8ZEH - chains b and c of the 25 polymer chains in the assembly; structure by electron microscopy, 2.78 A resolution.

Chain b:
Name: Photosystem I P700 chlorophyll a apoprotein A2
Organism: Thalassiosira pseudonana CCMP1335
Notes: EC 1.97.1.12
UniProt: A0T0M9 (PSAB_THAPS); residues 2-733 here = UniProt positions 2-733
Amino-acid sequence (732 residues; each row starts with the number of its first residue):
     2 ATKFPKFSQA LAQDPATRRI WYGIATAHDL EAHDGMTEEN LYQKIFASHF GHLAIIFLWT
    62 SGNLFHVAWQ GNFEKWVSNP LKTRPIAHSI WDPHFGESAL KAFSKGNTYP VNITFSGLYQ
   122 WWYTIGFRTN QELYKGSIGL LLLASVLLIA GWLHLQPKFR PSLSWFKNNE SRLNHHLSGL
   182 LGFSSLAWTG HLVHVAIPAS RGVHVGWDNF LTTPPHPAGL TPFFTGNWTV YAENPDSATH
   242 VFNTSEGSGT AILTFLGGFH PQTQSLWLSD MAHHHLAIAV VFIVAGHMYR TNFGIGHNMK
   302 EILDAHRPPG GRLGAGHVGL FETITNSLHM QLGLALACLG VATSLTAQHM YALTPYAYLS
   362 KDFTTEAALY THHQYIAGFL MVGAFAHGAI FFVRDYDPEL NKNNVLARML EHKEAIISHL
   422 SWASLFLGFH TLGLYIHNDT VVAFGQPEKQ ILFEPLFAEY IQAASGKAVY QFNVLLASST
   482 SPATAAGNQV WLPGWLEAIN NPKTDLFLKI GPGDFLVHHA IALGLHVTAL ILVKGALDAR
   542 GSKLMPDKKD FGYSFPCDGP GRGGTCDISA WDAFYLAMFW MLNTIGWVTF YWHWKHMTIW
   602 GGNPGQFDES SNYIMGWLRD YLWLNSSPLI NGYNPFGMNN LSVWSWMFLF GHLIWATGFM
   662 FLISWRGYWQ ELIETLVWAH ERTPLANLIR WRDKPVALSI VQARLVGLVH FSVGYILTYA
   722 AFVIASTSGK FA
UniProt features mapped onto this chain:
  - binding site ([4Fe-4S] cluster): C558, C567
  - binding site (chlorophyll a): H653, M661, Y669
  - binding site (phylloquinone): W670
Bound ions: chlorophyll a Mg (32 sites), coordinated by H29, H50, H53, H67, H89, D93, H95, H155, H176, H177, H192, H195, H274, H275, H276, H288 and 16 more; 4Fe-4S cluster Fe near C558 (its only coordinating residue here)
Small-molecule neighbours:
  - Fucoxanthin (A86; (3S,3'S,5R,5'R,6S,6'R,8'R)-3,5'-dihydroxy-8-oxo-6',7'-didehydro-5,5',6,6',7,8-hexahydro-5,6-epoxy-beta,beta-caroten-3'- yl acetate): T226, G227, N228, V285
  - beta-carotene (BCR), molecule 1: G52, I56, L149
  - beta-carotene (BCR), molecule 2: L54, I57, F58, W60, G180, L181, F184, S185
  - beta-carotene (BCR), molecule 3: L187, L221, F224, F225, V281, I284, V285, H288
  - beta-carotene (BCR), molecule 4: M331, G334, L335, A338, V342, M382, A385, F386, G389, F393, A537
  - beta-carotene (BCR), molecule 5: F386, L407, M410, V534, L538
  - beta-carotene (BCR), molecule 6: W647, M648, F651, W670, L677
  - beta-carotene (BCR), molecule 7: T684, P685, L686
  - chlorophyll a (CLA), molecule 1: F5, F8, I25, A28, H29, L31, H34, S49, H53, I56
  - chlorophyll a (CLA), molecule 2: T18, I21, W22, I674, L677, V678, H681, I690, R691, W692, R693, D694, P696, V697
  - chlorophyll a (CLA), molecule 3: W22, F651, L654, I655, T658, M661, F662, L699, V707, V710, H711, V714
  - chlorophyll a (CLA), molecule 4: I25, A26, T27, A28, H29, D30, H330, L333, L337, F380, L381, V383, G384, A387, H388, I391, R395, Y554, W572, F575, V710, V714
  - chlorophyll a (CLA), molecule 5: H29, L31, Y43, I46, S49, H50, H53, L54, I57, F167, R173, H177, L181, L329, Q332, L333, A336, L337, L340
  - chlorophyll a (CLA), molecule 6: H29, H53, I56, I57, W60, F380, L381
  - chlorophyll a (CLA), molecule 7: F47, H50, F51, L54, W166, F167, N169, S172, R173, H176, H177, G180, L181, L182, F283, L340, A343, L346
  - chlorophyll a (CLA), molecule 8: F47, F51, V147, I150, A151, L154, H155, K159, F160, P162, W166
  - chlorophyll a (CLA), molecule 9: I56, L59, W60, S62, G63, F66, H67, W70, Q71, H89, S90, W92, L142
  - chlorophyll a (CLA), molecule 10: W60, T61, S117, G118, L119, W122, S185, A343, T344, T347, M351, Y357, L370, H373, H374, I377, L381
  - chlorophyll a (CLA), molecule 11: W60, N64, H67, V68, A88, H89, N113, I114, T115, F116, S117, L119, V644, W645, M648
  - chlorophyll a (CLA), molecule 12: W60, N64, F116, S117, L119, A369, L370, T372, H373, Y376, I377, F380, W645, I717, Y720, A721, V724, I725
  - chlorophyll a (CLA), molecule 13: T61, L65, W122, W123, L141, W208, F211, L212
  - chlorophyll a (CLA), molecule 14: H89, S90, I91, W92, D93, P94, H95, F96, F104, N113, S643, V644, W647
  - chlorophyll a (CLA), molecule 15: W122, T125, I126, L181, L182, S185, S186, W189, M272, H275, H276, I279, L346, T347, H350, M351, P356, Y357
  - chlorophyll a (CLA), molecule 16: I126, G127, F128, E133, G137, G140, L143, V147, S185, A188, W189, G191, H192, H195, V196, V206, G207, W208, F211
  - chlorophyll a (CLA), molecule 17: W166, N169, S172, H176, T292, N293, F294
  - chlorophyll a (CLA), molecule 18: N170, R173, L174, H177, L178, M300, L304, F322, I325, T326, L335, A336, C339, L340, A343
  - chlorophyll a (CLA), molecule 19: L174, L178, L182, V282, F283, A286, M289, Y290, M300, I303, L304
  - chlorophyll a (CLA), molecule 20: N175, H176, S179, G180, F184, I284, H288, Y290, T292, F294, I296
  - chlorophyll a (CLA), molecule 21: F184, L187, A188, T190, G191, V194, H195, F211, L212, T213, T214, P215, P216, H217, G220, L221, Y232, I253, L254, L277
  - chlorophyll a (CLA), molecule 22: F224, F225, T226, G227, W229
  - chlorophyll a (CLA), molecule 23: F224, G227, W229, T230, Y232, A233, L254, T255, F256, H274, L277, A278, V281, V491, W492
  - chlorophyll a (CLA), molecule 24: T255, F256, G258, G259, L267, D271, M272, H274, H275, A278, I279, H350, L354, W492, W496
  - chlorophyll a (CLA), molecule 25: V285, A286, H288, M289, I296, G297, H298
  - chlorophyll a (CLA), molecule 26: M289, H298, E302, I303, A306, H307
  - chlorophyll a (CLA), molecule 27: I303, L304, H307, L314, H318, L321, I325, M331, V406, L407, M410
  - chlorophyll a (CLA), molecule 28: A306, H307, R308, P309, P310, R313, L314
  - chlorophyll a (CLA), molecule 29: R313, L314, G315, V406, R409, M410, E412, H413, A416, I417, H420
  - chlorophyll a (CLA), molecule 30: C339, V342, L346, Q349, H350, Y352, A353, L354, L507, F508
  - chlorophyll a (CLA), molecule 31: V342, S345, L346, Q349, Q375, G379, M382, F386, L526, T529, A530, L533, M582, T585, I586
  - chlorophyll a (CLA), molecule 32: Q349, Y352, Y371, F458, A459, I462, Q463, F508, L509, I511, H519, I522, L526, V589, Y592, W593, K596, H597
  - chlorophyll a (CLA), molecule 33: A416, H420, W423
  - chlorophyll a (CLA), molecule 34: I417, H420, L421, W423, A424, A523, L526, H527
  - chlorophyll a (CLA), molecule 35: S419, H420, S422, W423, L426
  - chlorophyll a (CLA), molecule 36: S422, S425, L426, G429, F430, L433, L524, V528, L531, I532, L577, F580, W581
  - chlorophyll a (CLA), molecule 37: W423, L426, F427, F430, H431
  - chlorophyll a (CLA), molecule 38: F427, L428, F454, E455, P456, L457, F458, A459, D515, F516, H519, H520, A523, H527
  - chlorophyll a (CLA), molecule 39: H431, G434, L435, I437, H438, T441, V442, K450, I452
  - chlorophyll a (CLA), molecule 40: T432, L433, Y436, A521, L524, N584, W588, F591, I615, W618, L619, L623, S627, I631, F649, H653, W656, F712, Y716, T719, Y720, F723
  - chlorophyll a (CLA), molecule 41: L433, I437, D440, L524, F580, W581, N584, W588, I615, L619, W656, F712
  - chlorophyll a (CLA), molecule 42: F458, Y461, F473
  - chlorophyll a (CLA), molecule 43: I462, A465, S466, L476, L477, W492, L493, W496, F508
  - chlorophyll a (CLA), molecule 44: L476, P483, A484, A487, G488, V491, W492
  - chlorophyll a (CLA), molecule 45: L619, L623, W624
  - chlorophyll a (CLA), molecule 46: W647, L650, F651, H653, L654, W656, A657
  - chlorophyll a (CLA), molecule 47: L654, A657, T658, F660, M661, I664, S665, Y669, W670, L673
  - chlorophyll a (CLA), molecule 48: L677, A680, H681, T684, A687, I690
  - chlorophyll a (CLA), molecule 49: W679, A680, R683, T684, P685
  - chlorophyll a (CLA), molecule 50: P685, L686, A687, L689
  - phylloquinone (PQN): I21, W22, M661, F662, S665, W666, R667, W670, I674, A698, L699, S700, A704
  - 4Fe-4S cluster (SF4): C558, D559, G560, P561, G565, T566, C567, W666, I701

Chain c:
Name: Photosystem I iron-sulfur center
Organism: Thalassiosira pseudonana CCMP1335
Notes: EC 1.97.1.12
UniProt: A0T0W4 (PSAC_THAPS); numbering as in UniProt (aligned over 2-81)
Amino-acid sequence (80 residues; numbered 2 to 81; the number before each row is that of its first residue):
     2 SHTVKIYDTC IGCTQCVRAC PTDVLEMVPW DGCKSGQIAS SPRVEDCVGC KRCETACPTD
    62 FLSVRVYLGA ETTRSLGLAY
UniProt features mapped onto this chain:
  - binding site ([4Fe-4S] cluster): C11, C14, C17, C21, C48, C51, C54, C58
Bound ions: 4Fe-4S cluster Fe site 1: C11, C17, C58; 4Fe-4S cluster Fe site 2: C21, C48, C54
Small-molecule neighbours:
  - 4Fe-4S cluster (SF4), molecule 1: V5, A20, C21, P22, T23, V25, L26, D47, C48, V49, G50, C51, K52, R53, C54, V67
  - 4Fe-4S cluster (SF4), molecule 2: C11, I12, G13, C14, T15, Q16, C17, A57, C58, P59, T60, S64, V65

Chain b / chain c interface:
Pairs across the interface (29):
  D15(b) - E72(c)
  D15(b) - L77(c)
  P16(b) - E72(c)
  P16(b) - T73(c)
  P16(b) - T74(c)
  R19(b) - E72(c)
  M546(b) - R66(c)
  P547(b) - F62(c)
  D548(b) - F62(c)
  D548(b) - R66(c)  salt bridge
  F552(b) - R66(c)
  F552(b) - V67(c)
  F552(b) - Y68(c)  hydrophobic
  D559(b) - K52(c)  salt bridge
  D559(b) - E55(c)
  D559(b) - R66(c)  salt bridge
  G560(b) - K52(c)
  G562(b) - T56(c)
  R563(b) - L63(c)
  Q671(b) - L79(c)
  Q671(b) - Y81(c)  hydrogen bond
  E675(b) - Y81(c)
  V678(b) - Y81(c)  hydrophobic
  K695(b) - T74(c)
  K695(b) - L79(c)
  K695(b) - Y81(c)  hydrogen bond (side chain-backbone)
  P696(b) - Y81(c)  hydrogen bond (backbone-side chain)
  V697(b) - L79(c)  hydrophobic
  V697(b) - Y81(c)
Other interface residues (no listed pair), chain b (23 interface residues in all): A11, Q14, A17, L545, P557, P561
Other interface residues (no listed pair), chain c (17 interface residues in all): C51, L69, A71

Summary:
Chain b and chain c form an interface of 23 and 17 residues respectively, with 3 hydrogen bonds and 3 salt
bridges. Polar pairs include D548(b)-R66(c), D559(b)-K52(c) and D559(b)-R66(c).
Chain b is Photosystem I P700 chlorophyll a apoprotein A2 and chain c is Photosystem I iron-sulfur center,
both from Thalassiosira pseudonana CCMP1335; the structure, PSI-FCPI-L in Thalassiosira pseudonana, was
determined by electron microscopy, deposited together with 8ZET.
